PDB entry 4KGZ | X-ray diffraction, 2.40 A resolution | chains B and D of the 4 polymer chains in the assembly

# Chain B (and D)
Protein: Aspartate carbamoyltransferase regulatory chain
Source organism: Escherichia coli
Notes: EC 2.1.3.2; chain D of this document is another copy of the same molecule, construct and numbering; everything in this record applies to it too
Reference sequence: E8Y329 (E8Y329_ECOKO); residues 1-153 here = UniProt positions 1-153
Chain sequence (153 residues; numbered 1 to 153; the number before each row is that of its first residue):
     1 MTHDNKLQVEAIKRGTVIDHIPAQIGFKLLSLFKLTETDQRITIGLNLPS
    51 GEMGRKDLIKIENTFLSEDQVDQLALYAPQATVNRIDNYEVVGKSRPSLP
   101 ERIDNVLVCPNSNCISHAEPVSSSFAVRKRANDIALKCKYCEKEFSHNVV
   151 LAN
Not modelled in the structure: 1-9 (chain D: 1-10)
Metal / ion sites: Zn2+: Cys-109, Cys-114, Cys-138, Cys-141
Residues lining bound ligands:
  - UTP: Glu-10, Ala-11, Ile-12, Val-17, Asp-19, His-20, Leu-58, Lys-60, Thr-82, Asn-84, Ile-86, Tyr-89, Glu-90, Val-91, Lys-94
  - UTP (uridine 5'-triphosphate), molecule 1: Glu-10, Ala-11, Ile-12, Val-17, Asp-19, His-20, Leu-58, Lys-60, Thr-82, Asn-84, Ile-86, Tyr-89, Glu-90, Val-91, Lys-94
  - UTP, molecule 2: Glu-10, Asp-19, His-20, Leu-48, Pro-49, Ser-50, Glu-52, Lys-56, Leu-58, Lys-60

# Interface between chain B and chain D
Residue-residue contacts (34):
  Gln-24(B) / Thr-36(D)  hydrogen bond (side chain-backbone)
  Gln-24(B) / Thr-38(D)  hydrogen bond (side chain-backbone)
  Phe-27(B) / Phe-27(D)  hydrophobic
  Phe-27(B) / Leu-30(D)  hydrophobic
  Phe-27(B) / Ser-31(D)
  Phe-27(B) / Thr-36(D)
  Leu-30(B) / Phe-27(D)  hydrophobic
  Ser-31(B) / Phe-27(D)
  Thr-36(B) / Gln-24(D)
  Thr-36(B) / Phe-27(D)
  Thr-36(B) / Leu-46(D)
  Thr-38(B) / Gln-24(D)  hydrogen bond (backbone-side chain)
  Thr-38(B) / Asn-47(D)  hydrogen bond (backbone-side chain)
  Asp-39(B) / Asn-47(D)
  Gln-40(B) / Leu-46(D)
  Gln-40(B) / Asn-47(D)  hydrogen bond (backbone-side chain)
  Arg-41(B) / Leu-46(D)
  Arg-41(B) / Leu-48(D)
  Ile-42(B) / Ile-44(D)
  Ile-42(B) / Gly-45(D)
  Ile-42(B) / Leu-46(D)  hydrogen bond (backbone-backbone)
  Thr-43(B) / Ile-44(D)
  Ile-44(B) / Ile-42(D)
  Ile-44(B) / Thr-43(D)
  Ile-44(B) / Ile-44(D)  hydrogen bond (backbone-backbone)
  Ile-44(B) / Leu-46(D)  hydrophobic
  Gly-45(B) / Ile-42(D)
  Leu-46(B) / Thr-36(D)
  Leu-46(B) / Arg-41(D)
  Leu-46(B) / Ile-42(D)  hydrogen bond (backbone-backbone)
  Asn-47(B) / Thr-38(D)  hydrogen bond (side chain-backbone)
  Asn-47(B) / Asp-39(D)
  Asn-47(B) / Gln-40(D)  hydrogen bond (side chain-backbone)
  Leu-48(B) / Arg-41(D)
Other interface residues (no listed pair), chain B (18 interface residues in all): Glu-37, Pro-49
Other interface residues (no listed pair), chain D (18 interface residues in all): Glu-37, Arg-55

# In short
Chain B and chain D each contribute 18 residues to their interface; the contacts include 10 hydrogen bonds.
Polar contacts include Gln-24(B)/Thr-36(D), Gln-24(B)/Thr-38(D) and Thr-38(B)/Asn-47(D). Ligands of chain B: 3
copies of UTP. Cys-109(B), Cys-114(B), Cys-138(B) and Cys-141(B) form the Zn2+ site.
Chain B and chain D are both Aspartate carbamoyltransferase regulatory chain (Escherichia coli); the
structure, The R state structure of E. coli ATCase with UTP and Magnesium bound, was determined by X-ray
diffraction (same publication as 4KGV, 4KGX and 4KH1).
